PDB entry 7RZE | electron microscopy, 3.30 A resolution | chains A and a of the 4 polymer chains in the assembly

# Chain A
Name: Cysteine-free Insulin-degrading enzyme
Source organism: Homo sapiens
Notes: EC 3.4.24.56
UniProtKB: P14735 (IDE_HUMAN); residue numbers follow UniProt; this construct covers 1-1011
Chain sequence (1011 residues; each row starts with the number of its first residue):
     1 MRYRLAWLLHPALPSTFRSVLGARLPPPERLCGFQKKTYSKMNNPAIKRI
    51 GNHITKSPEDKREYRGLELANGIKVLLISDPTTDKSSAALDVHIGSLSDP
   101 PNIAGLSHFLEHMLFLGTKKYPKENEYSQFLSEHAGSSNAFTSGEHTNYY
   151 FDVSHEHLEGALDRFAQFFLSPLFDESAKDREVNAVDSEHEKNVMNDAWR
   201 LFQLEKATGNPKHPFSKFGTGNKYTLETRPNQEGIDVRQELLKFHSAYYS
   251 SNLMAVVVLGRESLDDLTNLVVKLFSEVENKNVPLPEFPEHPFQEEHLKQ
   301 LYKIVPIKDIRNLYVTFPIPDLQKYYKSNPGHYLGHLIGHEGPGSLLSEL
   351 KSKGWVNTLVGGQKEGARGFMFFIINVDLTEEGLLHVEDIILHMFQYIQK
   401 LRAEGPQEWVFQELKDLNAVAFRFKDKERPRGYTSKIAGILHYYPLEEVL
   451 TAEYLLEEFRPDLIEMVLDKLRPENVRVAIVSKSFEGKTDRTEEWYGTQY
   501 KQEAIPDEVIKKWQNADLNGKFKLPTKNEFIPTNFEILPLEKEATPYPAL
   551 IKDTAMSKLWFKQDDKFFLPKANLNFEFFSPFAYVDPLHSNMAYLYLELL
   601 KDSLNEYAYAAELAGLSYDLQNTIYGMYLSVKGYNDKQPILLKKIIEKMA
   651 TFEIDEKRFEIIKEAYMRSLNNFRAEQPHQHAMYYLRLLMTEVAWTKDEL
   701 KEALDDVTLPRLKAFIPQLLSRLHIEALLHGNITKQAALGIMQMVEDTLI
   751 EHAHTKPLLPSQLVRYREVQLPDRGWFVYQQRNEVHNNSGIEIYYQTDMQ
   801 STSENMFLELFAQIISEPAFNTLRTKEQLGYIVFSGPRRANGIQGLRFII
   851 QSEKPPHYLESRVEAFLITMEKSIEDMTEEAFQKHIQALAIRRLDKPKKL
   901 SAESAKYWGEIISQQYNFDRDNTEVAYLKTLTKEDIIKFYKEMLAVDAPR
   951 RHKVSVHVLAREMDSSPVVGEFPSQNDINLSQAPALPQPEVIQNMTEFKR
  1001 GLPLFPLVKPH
Unresolved in the structure: 1-46, 199, 964-980
Differences from the reference sequence: engineered mutation L110 (Cys in P14735), S171 (Cys in P14735), A178 (Cys in P14735), V257 (Cys in P14735), L414 (Cys in P14735), N573 (Cys in P14735), S590 (Cys in P14735), S789 (Cys in P14735), A812 (Cys in P14735), A819 (Cys in P14735), S904 (Cys in P14735), S966 (Cys in P14735), S974 (Cys in P14735)
UniProt features mapped onto this chain:
  - motif: E853 to Y858 (SlyX motif)
  - active site: E111 (Proton acceptor)
  - binding site (Zn(2+)): H108, H112, E189
  - binding site (substrate): H336 to G342, L359 to Q363
  - binding site (ATP): R429, D895 to S901
  - modified residue (N6-succinyllysine): K192, K697
  - mutagenesis: E111 (E111Q: Loss of catalytic activity), S132 (S132C: Increases catalytic rate towards INS and amyloid; when associated with C-817), N184 (N184C: Increases catalytic rate towards INS and amyloid; when associated with C-828), P286 (P286G: Reduced enzyme activity), G366 to G369 (Reduced enzyme activity), D426 (D426C: Increases catalytic rate towards INS and amyloid; when associated with C-899), Y496 (Y496A: Strongly reduced enzyme activity), F530 (F530A: Strongly increased enzyme activity), R767 (R767A: Decreases dimerization. No effect on degradation of ANP. Retains the ability to degrade an aberrant form of ANP, when in the presence of both ANP and the aberrant ANP), E817 (E817C: Increases catalytic rate towards INS and amyloid; when associated with C-132), Q828 (Q828C: Increases catalytic rate towards INS and amyloid; when associated with C-184), Y831 (Y831F: No effect on catalytic activity), 1 further mutagenesis entry in UniProt

# Chain a
Name: Insulin A chain
Source organism: Homo sapiens
UniProtKB: P01308 (INS_HUMAN); residues 1-21 here correspond to UniProt positions 90-110 (UniProt number = residue number + 89)
Chain sequence (21 residues; each row starts with the number of its first residue):
     1 GIVEQCCTSICSLYQLENYCN
Unresolved in the structure: 1-10, 19-21

# Chain A / chain a interface
Pairs across the interface - 26 pairs, chain A then chain a:
  H108(A) with S12(a)
  E111(A) with S12(a)
  H112(A) with Y14(a)
  F115(A) with Y14(a), hydrophobic
  S138(A) with Q15(a)
  N139(A) with L13(a); Y14(a), hydrogen bond (side chain-backbone); L16(a)
  A140(A) with S12(a); L13(a); Y14(a), hydrogen bond (backbone-backbone)
  F141(A) with S12(a); L13(a), hydrophobic
  T142(A) with C11(a)
  Y150(A) with L13(a)
  E189(A) with S12(a)
  K192(A) with L16(a)
  F820(A) with Y14(a); Q15(a)
  R824(A) with Y14(a)
  Y831(A) with L13(a), hydrogen bond (side chain-backbone); Y14(a); Q15(a); L16(a), hydrogen bond (side chain-backbone)
  I832(A) with L16(a), hydrophobic
  F834(A) with N18(a)
Interface residues without a listed pair, chain A (18 interface residues in all): T220

# In short
18 residues of chain A face 7 of chain a across their interface; the contacts include 4 hydrogen bonds. Polar
pairs include N139(A)-Y14(a), Y831(A)-L13(a) and Y831(A)-L16(a). UniProt lists active-site residue E111(A), 3
Zn2+-binding residues, 12 substrate-binding residues and 8 ATP-binding residues on chain A.
Here chain A is Cysteine-free Insulin-degrading enzyme and chain a is Insulin A chain, both from Homo sapiens.
Entry 7RZE (Insulin Degrading Enzyme pO/pC) was determined by electron microscopy.
